8KBH - chains E and I of the 8 polymer chains in the assembly; structure by X-ray diffraction, 1.54 A resolution.

Chain E:
Name: Thoeris anti-defense 1
From: Clostridium botulinum
UniProt: P0DW58 (TAD1_CLOBO); residue numbers follow UniProt; this construct covers 1-124
Chain sequence (125 residues; numbered 0 to 124; the number before each row is that of its first residue; numbering starts at 0):
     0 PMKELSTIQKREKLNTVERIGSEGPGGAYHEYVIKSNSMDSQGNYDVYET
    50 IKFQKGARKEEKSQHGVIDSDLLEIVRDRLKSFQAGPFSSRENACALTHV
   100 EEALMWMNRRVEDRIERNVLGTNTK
Unresolved in the structure: 0
Construct notes: expression tag (0)
Residues lining bound ligands:
  - cGAMP (1SY), molecule 1: Q8, E11, L13, L79, F82, F87, N92
  - cGAMP (1SY), molecule 2: P24, G25, H29, Q53, K54, G55, A56, I67, D68, R109, V110, R113, V118, L119, G120, T121, N122
Reported in the primary citation:
  - mutagenesis - R90A, T97A: decreased binding to (2-acetyl-5-methylanilino)(2,6-dibromophenyl)acetamide
  - mutagenesis - R90A, T97A: unchanged binding to gcADPR
  - binding site for (2-acetyl-5-methylanilino)(2,6-dibromophenyl)acetamide: R90, T97

Chain I:
Name: Thoeris anti-defense 1
From: Clostridium botulinum
UniProt: P0DW58 (TAD1_CLOBO); numbering as in UniProt (aligned over 2-124)
Chain sequence (123 residues; numbered 2 to 124; the number before each row is that of its first residue):
     2 KELSTIQKREKLNTVERIGSEGPGGAYHEYVIKSNSMDSQGNYDVYETIK
    52 FQKGARKEEKSQHGVIDSDLLEIVRDRLKSFQAGPFSSRENACALTHVEE
   102 ALMWMNRRVEDRIERNVLGTNTK
Residues lining bound ligands:
  - cGAMP (1SY), molecule 1: Q8, E11, L13, L79, F82, F87, N92
  - cGAMP (1SY), molecule 2: P24, G25, H29, Q53, K54, G55, A56, I67, D68, R109, V110, R113, V118, L119, G120, T121, N122

Chain E / chain I interface:
Pairs across the interface (7; chain E residue first):
  T97(E) with R90(I), hydrogen bond
  E100(E) with R90(I), salt bridge
  E101(E) with H98(I), salt bridge
  R108(E) with I7(I)
  E111(E) with K9(I)
  E115(E) with S5(I), hydrogen bond; K9(I), salt bridge
Interface residues without a listed pair, chain E (7 interface residues in all): L96
Interface residues without a listed pair, chain I (6 interface residues in all): T6

Summary:
7 residues of chain E face 6 of chain I across their interface, with 2 hydrogen bonds and 3 salt bridges.
Polar contacts include E100(E)-R90(I), E101(E)-H98(I) and E115(E)-K9(I). Ligands of chain E: cGAMP. The paper
reports a binding site for (2-acetyl-5-methylanilino)(2,6-dibromophenyl)acetamide at R90(E) and T97(E); R90A
and T97A of chain E reduce binding to (2-acetyl-5-methylanilino)(2,6-dibromophenyl)acetamide.
Chain E is Thoeris anti-defense 1 and chain I is Thoeris anti-defense 1, both from Clostridium botulinum; the
structure, Structure of CbTad1 complexed with 2',3'-cGAMP and cA3, was determined by X-ray diffraction.
